PDB entry 3IDI | X-ray diffraction, 2.10 A resolution | chains B and C of the 3 polymer chains in the assembly

Chain B:
Name: 2F5 Fab heavy chain
From: Homo sapiens
Notes: antibody fragment or engineered binder
Sequence (237 residues; row label = number of the first residue in the row; a row labelled like 35A-35B holds insertion residues (35A, then the next letters in order)):
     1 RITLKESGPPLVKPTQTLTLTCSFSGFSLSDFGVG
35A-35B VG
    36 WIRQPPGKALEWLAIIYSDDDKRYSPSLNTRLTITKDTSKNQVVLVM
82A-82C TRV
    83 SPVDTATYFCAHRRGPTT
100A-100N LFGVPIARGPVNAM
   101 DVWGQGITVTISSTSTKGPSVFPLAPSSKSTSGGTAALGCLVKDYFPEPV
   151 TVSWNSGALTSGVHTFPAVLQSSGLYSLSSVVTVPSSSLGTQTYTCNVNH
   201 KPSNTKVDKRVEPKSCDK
Disordered / not traced: 100, 100A-100H, 128-133, 214-218
Disulfides: Cys22-Cys92, Cys140-Cys196

Chain C:
Name: gp41 MPER peptide
Sequence (7 residues; numbered 1 to 7; the number before each row is that of its first residue):
     1 ALDKWQN
Disordered / not traced: 6-7

Chain B / chain C interface:
Contacting residue pairs - 8 pairs, chain B then chain C:
  Gly33(B) with Trp5(C)
  Tyr52(B) with Asp3(C)
  Asp54(B) with Lys4(C), salt bridge
  Asp56(B) with Lys4(C), salt bridge
  Arg95(B) with Asp3(C), salt bridge; Trp5(C)
  Pro98(B) with Trp5(C), hydrophobic
  Val100K(B) with Trp5(C)
Other interface residues (no listed pair), chain B (10 interface residues in all): Phe32, Arg58, Arg96
Other interface residues (no listed pair), chain C (4 interface residues in all): Leu2

Summary:
Chain B and chain C form an interface of 10 and 4 residues respectively; the contacts include 3 salt bridges.
Among the polar pairs are Asp54(B)-Lys4(C), Asp56(B)-Lys4(C) and Arg95(B)-Asp3(C).
Here chain B is 2F5 Fab heavy chain (Homo sapiens) and chain C is gp41 MPER peptide. Entry 3IDI (Crystal
structure of the HIV-1 Cross Neutralizing Monoclonal Antibody 2F5 Fab' fragment in complex with gp41 ...) was
determined by X-ray diffraction together with 1U8H, 1U8I, 1U8J, 1U8L, 1U8M, 1U8N and 14 further entries from
the same study.
